8UA0 - chains D and E of the 7 polymer chains in the assembly; structure by electron microscopy, 3.50 A resolution.

Chain D (and E):
Molecule: Cell division control protein 48
Organism: Saccharomyces cerevisiae
Notes: EC 3.6.4.6; chain E of this document is another copy of the same molecule, construct and numbering; everything in this record applies to it too
Reference sequence: P25694 (CDC48_YEAST); numbering as in UniProt (aligned over 1-835)
Sequence (835 residues; numbered 1 to 835; the number before each row is that of its first residue):
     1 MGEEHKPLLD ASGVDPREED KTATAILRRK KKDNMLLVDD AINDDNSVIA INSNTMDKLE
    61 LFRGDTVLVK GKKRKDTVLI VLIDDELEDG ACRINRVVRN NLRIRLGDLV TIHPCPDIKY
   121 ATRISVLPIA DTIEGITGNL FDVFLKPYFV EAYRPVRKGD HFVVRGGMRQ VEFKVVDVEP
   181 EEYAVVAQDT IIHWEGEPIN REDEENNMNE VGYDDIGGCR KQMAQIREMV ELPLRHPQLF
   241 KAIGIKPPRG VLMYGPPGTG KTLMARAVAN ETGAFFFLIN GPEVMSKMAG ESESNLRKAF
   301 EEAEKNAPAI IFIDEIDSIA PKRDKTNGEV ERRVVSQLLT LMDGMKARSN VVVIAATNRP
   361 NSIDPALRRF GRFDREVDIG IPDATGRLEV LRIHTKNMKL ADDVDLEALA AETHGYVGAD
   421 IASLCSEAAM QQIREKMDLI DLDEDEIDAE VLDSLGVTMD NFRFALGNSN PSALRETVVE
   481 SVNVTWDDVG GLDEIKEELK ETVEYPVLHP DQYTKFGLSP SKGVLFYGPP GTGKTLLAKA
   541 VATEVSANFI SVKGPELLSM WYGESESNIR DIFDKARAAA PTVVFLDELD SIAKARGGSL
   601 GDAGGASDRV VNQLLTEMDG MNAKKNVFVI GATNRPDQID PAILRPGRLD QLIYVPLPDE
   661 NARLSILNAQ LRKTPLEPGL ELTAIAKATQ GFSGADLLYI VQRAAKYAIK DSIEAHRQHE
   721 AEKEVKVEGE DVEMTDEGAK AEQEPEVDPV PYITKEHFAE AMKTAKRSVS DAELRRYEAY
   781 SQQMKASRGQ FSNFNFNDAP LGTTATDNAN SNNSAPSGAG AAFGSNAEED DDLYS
Not modelled in the structure: 1-205, 471-482, 721-747, 797-835 (chain E: 1-210, 344-347, 381-382, 396-406, 439-449, 469-489, 620-623, 657-658, 714-751, 765-835)
Ligand contacts:
  - 08T ([[[(2R,3S,4R,5R)-5-(6-aminopurin-9-yl)-3,4-bis(oxidanyl)oxolan-2-yl]methoxy-oxidanyl-phosphoryl]oxy-oxidanyl-phosphoryl]oxy-tris(fluoranyl)beryllium), molecule 1: D343, R369, F370, R372
  - 08T, molecule 2: D619, R645, R648
  - ADP (adenosine-5'-diphosphate), molecule 1: D215, I216, G217, P257, G258, T259, G260, K261, T262, L263, V390, H394, G418, A419
  - ADP, molecule 2: D488, V489, G490, P530, G531, T532, G533, K534, T535, L536, I666, Q670, G694, A695, L698
Swiss-Prot annotation at these positions:
  - binding site (ATP): P257 to L263, N358, H394, G531 to L536
  - modified residue: S472 (Phosphoserine), S519 (Phosphoserine), T735 (Phosphothreonine), S770 (Phosphoserine)
  - cross-link (Glycyl lysine isopeptide (Lys-Gly)): K305 (interchain with G-Cter in ubiquitin), K322 (interchain with G-Cter in ubiquitin), K346 (interchain with G-Cter in ubiquitin), K522 (interchain with G-Cter in ubiquitin), K539 (interchain with G-Cter in ubiquitin), K594 (interchain with G-Cter in ubiquitin), K673 (interchain with G-Cter in ubiquitin)
  - mutagenesis: K261 (K261A: Moderate reduction in growth rate; K261T: Probable loss of ATP binding. Complete loss of catalytic activity), E315 (E315A: Moderate reduction in growth rate; E315D: Severe loss of catalytic activity without affecting cooperativity between the 2 ATP-binding regions. Slight reduction in growth rate ...), N358 (N358A: Slight reduction in growth rate. Restores cell growth; when associated with Q-315), R369 (R369A: No effect on growth rate. Restores cell growth; when associated with Q-315), P471 (P471A/S: Restores cell growth; when associated with Q-315), R475 (R475H: Restores cell growth; when associated with Q-315), K534 (K534A/T: Severe loss of catalytic activity. Lethal), E588 (E588D: Moderate reduction in growth rate; E588Q: Lethal), R645 (R645A: Lethal)
What the authors report for this chain:
  - catalytic residues: E315, R369, R372, E588, R645, R648 (citing earlier work)

Interface between chain D and chain E:
Residue-residue contacts (29):
  P282(D) with S336(E)
  E283(D) with S336(E)
  M285(D) with E329(E); R332(E)
  S286(D) with E329(E)
  K287(D) with E329(E)
  M288(D) with A289(E), hydrophobic
  M398(D) with I243(E); G244(E)
  A419(D) with F370(E), hydrophobic
  S423(D) with F370(E)
  A429(D) with I245(E), hydrophobic
  M430(D) with M229(E), hydrophobic
  Q432(D) with I243(E)
  I433(D) with F240(E), hydrophobic; I243(E), hydrophobic
  E444(D) with R235(E)
  D445(D) with R235(E)
  I447(D) with H236(E)
  L452(D) with A242(E)
  L455(D) with L239(E), hydrophobic; A242(E), hydrophobic; I243(E)
  G456(D) with I243(E)
  V457(D) with I243(E), hydrophobic
  S559(D) with Y562(E)
  M560(D) with M560(E); Y562(E)
  W561(D) with Y562(E)
Also at the interface, not in a pair above, chain D (28 interface residues in all): N280, K399, E427, L442, I709
Also at the interface, not in a pair above, chain E (23 interface residues in all): L232, R323, T340, D374, F516, L518, W561

Summary:
Chain D and chain E form an interface of 28 and 23 residues respectively. Ligands of chain D: compound 08T and
ADP. UniProt lists 15 ATP-binding residues and 9 mutagenesis sites on chain D. The paper reports catalytic
residues E315(D), R369(D) and R372(D) among others.
Both chains are Cell division control protein 48 (Saccharomyces cerevisiae). Entry 8UA0 (Cdc48-Shp1 unfolding
native substrate, Class 8) was determined by electron microscopy, deposited together with 8U7T, 8U8I, 8U9C,
8U9P, 8U9Q, 8U9Z and 3 further entries.
